PDB entry 6WI7 | X-ray diffraction, 1.70 A resolution | chain A

== Chain A ==
Molecule: E3 ubiquitin-protein ligase RING2, Polycomb complex protein BMI-1 chimera
From: Homo sapiens
Notes: EC 5.-.-.-; fragment: ring-2  + bmi-1
UniProtKB: chimeric construct of X6RFN3, P35226: residues 10-116 from X6RFN3 (X6RFN3_HUMAN) positions 10-116 (same numbers); residues 1001-1104 from P35226 positions 1-104 (UniProt number = residue number - 1000)
Amino-acid sequence (211 residues; numbered 10 to 1104; 884 numbers in that range are skipped by the numbering (no residue carries them; nothing is unmodelled there); the number before each row is that of its first residue):
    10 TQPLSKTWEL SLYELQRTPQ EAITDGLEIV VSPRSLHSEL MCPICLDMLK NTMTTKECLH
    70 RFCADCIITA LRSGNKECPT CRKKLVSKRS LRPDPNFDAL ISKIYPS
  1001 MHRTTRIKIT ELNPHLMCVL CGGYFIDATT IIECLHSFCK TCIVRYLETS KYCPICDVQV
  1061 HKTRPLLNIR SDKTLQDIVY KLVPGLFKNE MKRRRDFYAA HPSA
Not modelled in the structure: 10-11, 1001-1002, 1104
Metal / ion sites: Zn2+ site 1: Cys51, Cys54, Cys72, Cys75; Zn2+ site 2: Cys67, His69, Cys87, Cys90; Zn2+ site 3: Cys1018, Cys1021, Cys1039, Cys1042; Zn2+ site 4: Cys1034, His1036, Cys1053, Cys1056
UniProt features mapped onto this chain:
  - zinc finger: Cys1018 to Asp1057 (RING-type)
  - motif: Lys1081 to Arg1095 (Nuclear localization signal)
What the authors report for this chain:
  - mutagenesis - K85E: abolished catalytic activity on H2A ubiquitination
  - mutagenesis - L94A: abolished binding to RB-2

== In short ==
Cys51, Cys54, Cys72 and Cys75 form the Zn2+ site 1. Cys67, His69, Cys87 and Cys90 form the Zn2+ site 2. The
paper reports that K85E abolishes catalytic activity on H2A ubiquitination; L94A abolishes binding to RB-2.
Chain A is E3 ubiquitin-protein ligase RING2, Polycomb complex protein BMI-1 chimera (Homo sapiens); the
structure, RING1B-BMI1 fusion in closed conformation, was determined by X-ray diffraction, deposited together
with 6WI8.
